Entry 9GMK (electron microscopy, 3.50 A resolution); this record covers chains H and M of the 11 polymer chains in the assembly.

Chain H:
Molecule: Histone H2B type 1-J
Source organism: Homo sapiens
UniProt: P06899 (H2B1J_HUMAN); residues 0-125 here correspond to UniProt positions 1-126 (UniProt number = residue number + 1)
Chain sequence (126 residues; row label = number of the first residue in the row; numbering starts at 0):
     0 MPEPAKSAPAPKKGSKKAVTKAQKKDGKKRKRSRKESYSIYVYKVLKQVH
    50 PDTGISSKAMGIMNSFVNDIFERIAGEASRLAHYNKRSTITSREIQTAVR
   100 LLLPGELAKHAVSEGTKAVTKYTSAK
Disordered / not traced: 0-31, 125
Swiss-Prot annotation at these positions:
  - modified residue: Pro1 (N-acetylproline), Glu2 (ADP-ribosyl glutamic acid), Lys5 (N6-(2-hydroxyisobutyryl)lysine), Ser6 (ADP-ribosylserine), Lys11 (N6-(beta-hydroxybutyryl)lysine), Lys12 (N6-(2-hydroxyisobutyryl)lysine), Ser14 (Phosphoserine), Lys15 (N6-acetyllysine), Lys16 (N6-(beta-hydroxybutyryl)lysine), Lys20 (N6-(2-hydroxyisobutyryl)lysine), Lys23 (N6-(2-hydroxyisobutyryl)lysine), Lys24 (N6-(2-hydroxyisobutyryl)lysine), Lys34 (N6-(2-hydroxyisobutyryl)lysine), Glu35 (PolyADP-ribosyl glutamic acid), Ser36 (Phosphoserine), Lys43 (N6-(2-hydroxyisobutyryl)lysine), Lys46 (N6-(2-hydroxyisobutyryl)lysine), Lys57 (N6,N6-dimethyllysine), Arg79 (Dimethylated arginine), Lys85 (N6,N6,N6-trimethyllysine) and 6 more in UniProt
  - glycosylation: Ser112 (O-linked (GlcNAc) serine)
  - cross-link (Glycyl lysine isopeptide (Lys-Gly)): Lys5 (interchain with G-Cter in SUMO2), Lys20 (interchain with G-Cter in SUMO2), Lys34 (interchain with G-Cter in ubiquitin), Lys120 (interchain with G-Cter in ubiquitin)

Chain M:
Molecule: 148-nt DNA strand
Sequence (148 nucleotides; each row starts with the number of its first residue):
    26 AAAAAAAAAATTGTATATATCTGACACGTGCCTGGAGACTAGGGAGTAAT
    76 CCCCTTGGCGGTTAAAACGCGGGGGACAGCGCGTACGTGCGTTTAAGCGG
   126 TGCTAGAGCTGTCTACGACCAATTGAGCGGCCTCGGCACCGGGATTCT

Interface between chain H and chain M:
Residue-residue contacts (12):
  Arg33(H) - DT58(M)  hydrogen bond to the phosphate
  Arg33(H) - DG59(M)  salt bridge to the phosphate
  Tyr42(H) - DA51(M)  hydrogen bond to the phosphate
  Ile54(H) - DC50(M)  sugar contact
  Ile54(H) - DA51(M)  phosphate contact
  Ser56(H) - DC50(M)  phosphate contact
  Arg86(H) - DA70(M)  phosphate contact
  Arg86(H) - DG71(M)  salt bridge to the phosphate
  Ser87(H) - DG69(M)  hydrogen bond to the phosphate
  Ser87(H) - DA70(M)  hydrogen bond to the phosphate
  Thr88(H) - DG69(M)  phosphate contact
  Thr88(H) - DA70(M)  hydrogen bond to the phosphate
Interface residues without a listed pair, chain H (10 interface residues in all): Ser32, Gly53, Ser55
Interface residues without a listed pair, chain M (8 interface residues in all): DC134

Summary:
The interface between chain H and chain M involves 10 residues on one side and 8 on the other; the contacts
include 5 hydrogen bonds and 2 salt bridges. Polar contacts include Arg33(H)-DT58(M), Tyr42(H)-DA51(M) and
Ser87(H)-DG69(M).
Chain H is Histone H2B type 1-J (Homo sapiens) and chain M is a 148-nt DNA strand; the structure,
SIRT7:H3K18DTU nucleosome complex, was determined by electron microscopy together with 9GMR from the same
study.
